Entry 6OZG (X-ray diffraction, 1.93 A resolution); this record covers chains A and C.

[Chain A]
Protein: Endonuclease V
Source organism: Thermotoga maritima
Notes: EC 3.1.21.7
UniProt: Q9X2H9 (NFI_THEMA); residue numbers follow UniProt; this construct covers 1-224
Amino-acid sequence (224 residues; each row starts with the number of its first residue):
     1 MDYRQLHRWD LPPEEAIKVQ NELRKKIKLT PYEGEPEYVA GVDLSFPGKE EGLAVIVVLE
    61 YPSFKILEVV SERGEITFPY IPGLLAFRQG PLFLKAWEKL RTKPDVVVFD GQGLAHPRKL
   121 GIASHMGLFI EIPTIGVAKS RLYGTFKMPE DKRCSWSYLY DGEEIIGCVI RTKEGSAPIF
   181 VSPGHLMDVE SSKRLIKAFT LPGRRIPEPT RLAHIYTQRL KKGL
Disordered / not traced: 223-224
Sequence notes: engineered mutation Gln89 (Glu in Q9X2H9)
Bound ions: Mg2+: Asp43 (shared with DG7(C) of chain C)
Curated features (UniProtKB/Swiss-Prot):
  - region (Interaction with target DNA): Lys139 to Arg141, His214 to Lys221
  - binding site (Mg(2+)): Asp43, Asp110
  - site: Tyr80 (Interaction with target DNA)
What the authors report for this chain:
  - mutagenesis - E89Q: abolished binding to B-site metal ion
  - catalytic residues: Asp110 (proposed by the authors, not directly observed)

[Chain C]
Molecule: 12-nt DNA/RNA hybrid strand
Sequence (12 nucleotides; row label = number of the first residue in the row):
     1 AATGAAGATN NT
Disordered / not traced: 1, 10-12
Bound ions: Mg2+ site 1: DG7 (shared with Asp43(A) of chain A)

[How chain A and chain C interact]
Pairs across the interface (32; chain A residue first):
  Asp43(A) - DG7(C)  phosphate contact
  Leu44(A) - DG7(C)  sugar contact
  Ser45(A) - DA8(C)  hydrogen bond to the phosphate
  Tyr80(A) - DA5(C)  hydrogen bond to the phosphate
  Tyr80(A) - A6(C)  stacking on the base
  Pro82(A) - DA2(C)  base contact
  Pro82(A) - DG4(C)  hydrogen bond to the base
  Pro82(A) - DA5(C)  base contact
  Gly83(A) - DA5(C)  hydrogen bond to the base
  Leu84(A) - DA5(C)  base contact
  Leu85(A) - DA5(C)  base contact
  Leu85(A) - A6(C)  sugar contact
  Gln89(A) - A6(C)  hydrogen bond to the sugar
  Asp110(A) - A6(C)  phosphate contact
  Asp110(A) - DG7(C)  phosphate contact
  Gly111(A) - DA5(C)  base contact
  Gln112(A) - DA5(C)  hydrogen bond to the base
  His116(A) - DA5(C)  base contact
  Gly121(A) - DA5(C)  base contact
  Ile122(A) - DA5(C)  hydrogen bond to the base
  Ala138(A) - DA5(C)  phosphate contact
  Ala138(A) - A6(C)  phosphate contact
  Lys139(A) - A6(C)  salt bridge to the phosphate
  Lys139(A) - DG7(C)  salt bridge to the phosphate
  Ser140(A) - DA5(C)  hydrogen bond to the phosphate
  Ser140(A) - A6(C)  hydrogen bond to the phosphate
  Arg141(A) - DG4(C)  salt bridge to the phosphate
  Arg141(A) - DA5(C)  sugar contact
  Leu142(A) - DG4(C)  sugar contact
  Leu142(A) - DA5(C)  sugar contact
  Gln218(A) - DA8(C)  phosphate contact
  Lys221(A) - DA8(C)  salt bridge to the phosphate
Interface residues without a listed pair, chain A (26 interface residues in all): Ile81, Ala86, Arg88, His214

[Overview]
26 residues of chain A face 6 of chain C across their interface; the contacts include 9 hydrogen bonds, 4 salt
bridges and 1 aromatic stacking contact. Polar pairs include Pro82(A)-DG4(C), Gly83(A)-DA5(C) and
Gln112(A)-DA5(C). The paper reports the catalytic residue Asp110(A); E89Q of chain A abolishes binding to
B-site metal ion.
Chain A is Endonuclease V (Thermotoga maritima) and chain C is a 12-nt DNA/RNA hybrid strand; the structure,
Crystal structure of Thermotoga maritima (Tm) Endonuclease V (E89Q) in complex with a 12mer DNA containing
..., was determined by X-ray diffraction (same publication as 6OZF, 6OZH, 6OZI, 6OZJ, 6OZK, 6OZL and 7 further
entries).
